Entry 1HHS (X-ray diffraction, 2.00 A resolution); this record covers chain A.

Chain A:
Name: RNA-directed RNA polymerase
Source organism: Bacteriophage PHI-6
Notes: EC 2.7.7.48
Reference sequence: P11124 (RDRP_BPPH6); residue numbers follow UniProt; this construct covers 1-664
Amino-acid sequence (664 residues; numbered 1 to 664; the number before each row is that of its first residue):
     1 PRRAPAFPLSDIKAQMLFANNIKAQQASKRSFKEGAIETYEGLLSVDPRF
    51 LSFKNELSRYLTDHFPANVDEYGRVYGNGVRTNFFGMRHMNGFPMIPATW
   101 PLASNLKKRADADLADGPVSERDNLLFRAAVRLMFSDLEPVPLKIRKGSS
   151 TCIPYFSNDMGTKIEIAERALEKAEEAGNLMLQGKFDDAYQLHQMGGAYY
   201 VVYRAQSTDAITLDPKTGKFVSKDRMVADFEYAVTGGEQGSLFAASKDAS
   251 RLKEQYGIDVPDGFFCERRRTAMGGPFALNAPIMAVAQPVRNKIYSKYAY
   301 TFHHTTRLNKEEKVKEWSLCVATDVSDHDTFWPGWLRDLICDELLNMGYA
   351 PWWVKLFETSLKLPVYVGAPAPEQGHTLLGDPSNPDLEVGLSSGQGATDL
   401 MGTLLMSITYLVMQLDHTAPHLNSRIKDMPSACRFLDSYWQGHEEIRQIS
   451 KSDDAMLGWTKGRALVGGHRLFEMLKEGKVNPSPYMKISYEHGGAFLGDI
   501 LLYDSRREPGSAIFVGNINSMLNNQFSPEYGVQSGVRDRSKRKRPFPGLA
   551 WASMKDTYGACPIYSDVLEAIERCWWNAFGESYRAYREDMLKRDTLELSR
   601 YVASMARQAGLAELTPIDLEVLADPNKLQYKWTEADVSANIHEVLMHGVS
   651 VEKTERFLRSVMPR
Differences from the reference sequence: conflict Met456 (Ile in P11124)
Ion coordination: Mn2+: Asp454, Glu491, Ala495
Curated features (UniProtKB/Swiss-Prot):
  - binding site (Mg(2+)): Asp454

Summary:
Asp454, Glu491 and Ala495 form the Mn2+ site. Curated annotation (UniProt) lists Mg2+-binding residue Asp454.
Chain A is RNA-directed RNA polymerase (Bacteriophage PHI-6); the structure, RNA dependent RNA polymerase from
dsRNA bacteriophage phi6, was determined by X-ray diffraction (same publication as 1HHT, 1HI0, 1HI1 and 1HI8).
